PDB entry 2NZD | X-ray diffraction, 2.65 A resolution | chains I and F of the 10 polymer chains in the assembly

== Chain I ==
Molecule: 145-nt DNA strand
Sequence (145 nucleotides; row label = number of the first residue in the row; numbers below 1 keep their minus sign (DA-72 is residue -72)):
   -72 ATCAATATCC ACCTGCAGAT ACTACCAAAA GTGTATTTGG AAACTGCTCC ATCAAAAGGC
   -12 ATGTTCAGCT GAATCAGCTG AACATGCCTT TTGATGGAGC AGTTTCCAAA TACACTTTTG
    48 GTAGTATCTG CAGGTGGATA TTGAT
Ion coordination: Mn2+ site 1: DG-34, DG-33; Mn2+ site 2 near DG26 (its only coordinating residue here); Mn2+ site 3 near DG47 (its only coordinating residue here); Mn2+ site 4 near DG60 (its only coordinating residue here)

== Chain F ==
Name: Histone H4
Organism: Xenopus laevis
Reference sequence: P62799 (H4_XENLA); numbering as in UniProt (aligned over 1-102)
Chain sequence (102 residues; row label = number of the first residue in the row):
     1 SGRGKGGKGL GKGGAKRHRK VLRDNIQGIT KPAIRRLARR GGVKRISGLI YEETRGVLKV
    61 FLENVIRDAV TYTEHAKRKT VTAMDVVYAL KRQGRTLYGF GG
Disordered / not traced: 1-15

== Chain I / chain F interface ==
Pairs across the interface - 13 pairs, chain I then chain F:
  DT6(I) with Arg45(F), base contact
  DG7(I) with Arg45(F), hydrogen bond to the sugar; Ile46(F), sugar contact; Ser47(F), phosphate contact; Gly48(F), hydrogen bond to the phosphate
  DA8(I) with Arg35(F), salt bridge to the phosphate; Arg45(F), phosphate contact; Ile46(F), hydrogen bond to the phosphate
  DG26(I) with Lys79(F), phosphate contact; Thr80(F), phosphate contact
  DC27(I) with Arg78(F), phosphate contact; Lys79(F), hydrogen bond to the phosphate; Thr80(F), hydrogen bond to the phosphate
Also at the interface, not in a pair above, chain I (7 interface residues in all): DA9, DA28
Also at the interface, not in a pair above, chain F (11 interface residues in all): Arg39, Lys44, Lys77

== In short ==
7 residues of chain I and 11 residues of chain F are in contact, with 5 hydrogen bonds and 1 salt bridge.
Among the polar pairs are DG7(I)-Arg45(F), DG7(I)-Gly48(F) and DA8(I)-Ile46(F). The Mn2+ site 1 is built by
DG-34(I) and DG-33(I).
Chain I is a 145-nt DNA strand and chain F is Histone H4 (Xenopus laevis); the structure, Nucleosome core
particle containing 145 bp of DNA, was determined by X-ray diffraction.
